2V67 - chains A and C of the 16 polymer chains in the assembly; structure by X-ray diffraction, 2.00 A resolution.

Chain A (and C):
Name: Ribulose bisphosphate carboxylase large chain
From: Chlamydomonas reinhardtii
Notes: EC 4.1.1.39; chain C of this document is another copy of the same molecule, construct and numbering; everything in this record applies to it too
UniProtKB: P00877 (RBL_CHLRE); numbering as in UniProt (aligned over 1-475)
Chain sequence (475 residues; row label = number of the first residue in the row):
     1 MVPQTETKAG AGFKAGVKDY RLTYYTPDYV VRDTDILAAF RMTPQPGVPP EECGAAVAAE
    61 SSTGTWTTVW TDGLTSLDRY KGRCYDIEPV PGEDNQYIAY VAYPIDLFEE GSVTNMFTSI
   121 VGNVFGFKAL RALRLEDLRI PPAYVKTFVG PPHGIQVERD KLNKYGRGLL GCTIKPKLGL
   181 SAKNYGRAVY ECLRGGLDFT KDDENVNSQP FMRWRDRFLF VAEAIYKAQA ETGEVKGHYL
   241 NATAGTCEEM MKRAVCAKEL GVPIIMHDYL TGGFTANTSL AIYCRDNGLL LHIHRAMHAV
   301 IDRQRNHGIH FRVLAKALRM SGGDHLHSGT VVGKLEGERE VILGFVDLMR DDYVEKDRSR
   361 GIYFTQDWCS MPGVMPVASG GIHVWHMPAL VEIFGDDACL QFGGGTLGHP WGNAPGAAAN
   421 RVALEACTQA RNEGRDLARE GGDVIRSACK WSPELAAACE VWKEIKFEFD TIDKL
Disordered / not traced: 1-9 (chain C: 1-8)
Differences from the reference sequence: conflict P46 (Leu in P00877); engineered mutation I342 (Thr in P00877)
Modified / non-standard residues: P104, P151 (4-hydroxyproline; HYP); K201 (lysine nz-carboxylic acid; KCX); C256, C369 (s-methylcysteine; SMC)
Disulfides: C449-C459
Bound ions: Mg2+: K201, D203, E204 (together with 2-carboxyarabinitol-1,5-diphosphate)
Residues lining bound ligands:
  - 2-carboxyarabinitol-1,5-diphosphate (CAP), molecule 1: E60, T65, W66, N123
  - 2-carboxyarabinitol-1,5-diphosphate (CAP), molecule 2: T173, K175, K177, K201, D203, E204, H294, R295, H298, H327, K334, L335, S379, G380, G381, Q401, F402, G403, G404

How chain A and chain C interact:
Pairs across the interface (17; chain A residue first):
  K146(A) with P210(C)
  H153(A) with D216(C), salt bridge
  Q156(A) with S181(C)
  V157(A) with D216(C)
  D160(A) with K183(C); F220(C)
  K161(A) with D216(C), salt bridge; F220(C)
  N163(A) with K183(C)
  Y165(A) with K183(C), hydrogen bond
  R285(A) with R213(C); R215(C)
  D286(A) with R215(C), hydrogen bond (backbone-side chain); K252(C), salt bridge
  N287(A) with R215(C)
  G288(A) with R215(C)
  S370(A) with P210(C)
Interface residues without a listed pair, chain C (10 interface residues in all): F211, L219

Summary:
13 residues of chain A and 10 residues of chain C are in contact, with 2 hydrogen bonds and 3 salt bridges.
Polar contacts include H153(A)-D216(C), K161(A)-D216(C) and D286(A)-K252(C). Bound to chain A:
2-carboxyarabinitol-1,5-diphosphate. The Mg2+ site is built by K201(A), D203(A) and E204(A).
Both chains are Ribulose bisphosphate carboxylase large chain (Chlamydomonas reinhardtii). Entry 2V67 (Crystal
structure of Chlamydomonas reinhardtii Rubisco with a large- subunit supressor mutation T342I) was determined
by X-ray diffraction (same publication as 2V68, 2V63, 2V69 and 2V6A).
